Entry 1GHB (X-ray diffraction, 2.00 A resolution); this record covers chains F and G of the 4 polymer chains in the assembly.

== Chain F ==
Protein: Gamma-chymotrypsin
Source organism: Bos taurus
Notes: EC 3.4.21.1
UniProt: P00766 (CTRA_BOVIN); residue numbers follow UniProt; this construct covers 16-146
Amino-acid sequence (131 residues; row label = number of the first residue in the row):
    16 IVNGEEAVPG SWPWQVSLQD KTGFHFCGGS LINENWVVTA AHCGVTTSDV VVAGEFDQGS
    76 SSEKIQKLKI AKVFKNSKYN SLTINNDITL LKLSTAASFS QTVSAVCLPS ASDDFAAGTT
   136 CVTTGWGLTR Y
Disulfides: C42-C58
UniProt features mapped onto this chain:
  - active site (Charge relay system): H57, D102

== Chain G ==
Protein: Gamma-chymotrypsin
Source organism: Bos taurus
Notes: EC 3.4.21.1
UniProt: P00766 (CTRA_BOVIN); residue numbers follow UniProt; this construct covers 149-245
Amino-acid sequence (97 residues; each row starts with the number of its first residue):
   149 ANTPDRLQQA SLPLLSNTNC KKYWGTKIKD AMICAGASGV SSCMGDSGGP LVCKKNGAWT
   209 LVGIVSWGSS TCSTSTPGVY ARVTALVNWV QQTLAAN
Not modelled in the structure: 149-150
Disulfides: C168-C182, C191-C220
Ligand contacts:
  - acetyl group (ACE): S189, S190, W215, G216, S217, T224, P225, G226, V227, Y228
  - acetyl group / tryptophan: S189, S190, C191, M192, S195, V213, S214, W215, G216, S217, C220, T224, P225, G226, V227, Y228
  - tryptophan (TRP): S190, C191, M192, S195, V213, S214, W215, G216, S217, C220, G226, V227, Y228
UniProt features mapped onto this chain:
  - active site: S195 (Charge relay system)

== How chain F and chain G interact ==
Contacting residue pairs (148):
  I16(F) - Q156(G)
  I16(F) - Q157(G)
  I16(F) - A158(G)  hydrophobic
  I16(F) - S189(G)
  I16(F) - D194(G)  hydrogen bond (backbone-side chain)
  V17(F) - V188(G)
  V17(F) - S189(G)  hydrogen bond (backbone-backbone)
  V17(F) - C220(G)  hydrophobic
  V17(F) - T222(G)
  N18(F) - G187(G)  hydrogen bond (side chain-backbone)
  N18(F) - V188(G)
  G19(F) - Q157(G)
  E20(F) - Q156(G)
  E20(F) - Q157(G)  hydrogen bond (backbone-backbone)
  E21(F) - R154(G)
  E21(F) - L155(G)
  E21(F) - Q156(G)
  A22(F) - L155(G)  hydrogen bond (backbone-backbone)
  A22(F) - Q157(G)
  W27(F) - Q157(G)  hydrogen bond
  W27(F) - W207(G)  hydrophobic
  W29(F) - W207(G)  hydrophobic
  Q30(F) - L155(G)
  Q30(F) - P198(G)
  H40(F) - G193(G)  hydrogen bond (side chain-backbone)
  F41(F) - G193(G)
  C42(F) - S195(G)
  G43(F) - S195(G)  hydrogen bond (backbone-backbone)
  G43(F) - G196(G)
  G43(F) - G197(G)
  G44(F) - G196(G)
  G44(F) - P198(G)
  S45(F) - P198(G)
  N48(F) - L242(G)
  W51(F) - N245(G)
  V53(F) - G196(G)
  V53(F) - L209(G)  hydrophobic
  T54(F) - G196(G)
  T54(F) - I212(G)
  A55(F) - G196(G)
  H57(F) - S195(G)  hydrogen bond
  H57(F) - V213(G)
  H57(F) - S214(G)  hydrogen bond (side chain-backbone)
  C58(F) - S195(G)
  F71(F) - D153(G)
  F71(F) - R154(G)
  F71(F) - L155(G)  hydrogen bond (backbone-backbone)
  D72(F) - D153(G)
  D72(F) - R154(G)  salt bridge
  Q73(F) - P152(G)
  Q73(F) - D153(G)  hydrogen bond (backbone-backbone)
  G74(F) - D153(G)
  F89(F) - W237(G)
  F89(F) - N245(G)
  K90(F) - W237(G)
  N91(F) - L234(G)
  N91(F) - W237(G)
  T98(F) - K177(G)
  T98(F) - M180(G)
  I99(F) - M180(G)
  I99(F) - S214(G)
  I99(F) - W215(G)
  N100(F) - K177(G)
  N100(F) - A179(G)
  N100(F) - M180(G)
  N101(F) - A179(G)
  N101(F) - L234(G)
  D102(F) - S214(G)  hydrogen bond
  D102(F) - A229(G)
  I103(F) - I212(G)  hydrophobic
  I103(F) - L234(G)  hydrophobic
  I103(F) - V238(G)  hydrophobic
  L105(F) - W237(G)  hydrophobic
  L105(F) - V238(G)  hydrophobic
  L105(F) - T241(G)
  L105(F) - L242(G)  hydrophobic
  V121(F) - V200(G)  hydrophobic
  V121(F) - W207(G)
  V121(F) - L209(G)  hydrophobic
  C122(F) - A206(G)  hydrophobic
  C122(F) - W207(G)  hydrogen bond (backbone-backbone)
  C122(F) - T208(G)
  C122(F) - L209(G)  hydrogen bond (backbone-backbone)
  L123(F) - V231(G)  hydrophobic
  P124(F) - T208(G)
  P124(F) - L209(G)
  P124(F) - V231(G)
  P124(F) - V235(G)
  S125(F) - T232(G)
  A126(F) - T232(G)
  A126(F) - V235(G)
  A126(F) - N236(G)
  D128(F) - K203(G)  salt bridge
  D128(F) - T232(G)  hydrogen bond (backbone-side chain)
  D129(F) - K203(G)  hydrogen bond (backbone-side chain)
  F130(F) - L162(G)  hydrophobic
  F130(F) - C201(G)  hydrophobic
  F130(F) - K203(G)
  F130(F) - V210(G)  hydrophobic
  A131(F) - L162(G)
  A132(F) - L162(G)
  A132(F) - L163(G)
  A132(F) - S164(G)
  G133(F) - L162(G)  hydrogen bond (backbone-backbone)
  T134(F) - L160(G)
  T134(F) - P161(G)
  T134(F) - L162(G)  hydrogen bond (backbone-backbone)
  T135(F) - L160(G)
  C136(F) - A158(G)
  C136(F) - S159(G)
  C136(F) - L160(G)  hydrogen bond (backbone-backbone)
  C136(F) - L162(G)  hydrophobic
  C136(F) - V200(G)
  C136(F) - C201(G)  disulfide
  V137(F) - A158(G)
  V137(F) - P198(G)
  V137(F) - L199(G)
  V137(F) - V200(G)  hydrogen bond (backbone-backbone)
  T138(F) - Q157(G)
  T138(F) - A158(G)  hydrogen bond (backbone-backbone)
  T138(F) - L160(G)
  T138(F) - S190(G)  hydrogen bond
  T138(F) - P198(G)  hydrogen bond (side chain-backbone)
  T138(F) - V213(G)
  T138(F) - Y228(G)
  T139(F) - Q156(G)
  T139(F) - Q157(G)
  T139(F) - P198(G)
  G140(F) - L155(G)
  G140(F) - Q156(G)  hydrogen bond (backbone-backbone)
  G140(F) - D194(G)
  W141(F) - T151(G)
  W141(F) - P152(G)
  W141(F) - D153(G)  hydrogen bond (side chain-backbone)
  W141(F) - R154(G)
  W141(F) - L155(G)
  W141(F) - D194(G)
  G142(F) - P152(G)
  G142(F) - M192(G)
  G142(F) - G193(G)
  G142(F) - D194(G)  hydrogen bond (backbone-side chain)
  L143(F) - T151(G)
  L143(F) - C191(G)
  L143(F) - M192(G)  hydrogen bond (backbone-backbone)
  T144(F) - P152(G)
  Y146(F) - M192(G)  hydrophobic
  Y146(F) - S218(G)
  Y146(F) - T219(G)
Interface residues without a listed pair, chain F (66 interface residues in all): V23, I47, T104, K107, R145
Inter-chain disulfides: C136(F)-C201(G)

== Summary ==
66 residues of chain F and 58 residues of chain G are in contact; the contacts include 1 disulfide bond, 28
hydrogen bonds and 2 salt bridges. Polar contacts include D72(F)-R154(G), D128(F)-K203(G) and I16(F)-D194(G).
Chain F is Gamma-chymotrypsin and chain G is Gamma-chymotrypsin, both from Bos taurus; the structure, A second
active site in chymotrypsin? the X-ray crystal structure of N-acetyl-D-tryptophan bound to gamma-chymotrypsin,
was determined by X-ray diffraction.
